3CK4 - chains C and D of the 4 polymer chains in the assembly; structure by X-ray diffraction, 1.70 A resolution.

== Chain C ==
Name: GCN4 leucine zipper
Source organism: Saccharomyces cerevisiae
UniProt: P03069 (GCN4_YEAST); residues 4-34 here correspond to UniProt positions 251-281 (UniProt number = residue number + 247)
Sequence (34 residues; numbered 1 to 34; the number before each row is that of its first residue):
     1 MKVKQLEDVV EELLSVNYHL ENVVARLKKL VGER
Construct notes: expression tag (1-3); engineered mutation Val9 (Lys256 in P03069), Val16 (Lys263 in P03069), Val23 (Glu270 in P03069)
UniProt features mapped onto this chain:
  - region: Leu6 to Leu27 (Leucine-zipper)
Ion coordination: Mg2+: His19 (shared with 1 residue of chain B)
Reported in the primary citation:
  - Mg2+ coordination: His19

== Chain D ==
Name: GCN4 leucine zipper
Source organism: Saccharomyces cerevisiae
UniProt: P03069 (GCN4_YEAST); residues 4-34 here correspond to UniProt positions 251-281 (UniProt number = residue number + 247)
Sequence (34 residues; numbered 1 to 34; the number before each row is that of its first residue):
     1 MKVKQLVDKV EELLSKNYHL VNEVARLVKL VGER
Unresolved in the structure: 1
Construct notes: expression tag (1-3); engineered mutation Val7 (Glu254 in P03069), Val21 (Glu268 in P03069), Val28 (Lys275 in P03069)
UniProt features mapped onto this chain:
  - region: Leu6 to Leu27 (Leucine-zipper)

== How chain C and chain D interact ==
Residue-residue contacts (35):
  Val3(C) with Val3(D), hydrophobic; Leu6(D)
  Leu6(C) with Val3(D), hydrophobic; Leu6(D), hydrophobic
  Val9(C) with Val10(D), hydrophobic
  Val10(C) with Lys9(D); Val10(D), hydrophobic; Leu13(D)
  Leu13(C) with Val10(D), hydrophobic; Leu13(D), hydrophobic; Asn17(D), hydrogen bond (backbone-side chain)
  Leu14(C) with Leu13(D), hydrophobic
  Val16(C) with Asn17(D)
  Asn17(C) with Asn17(D), hydrogen bond; Leu20(D)
  Leu20(C) with Asn17(D); Leu20(D), hydrophobic; Val21(D), hydrophobic
  Glu21(C) with Leu20(D)
  Val23(C) with Val24(D), hydrophobic
  Val24(C) with Leu20(D); Glu23(D); Val24(D), hydrophobic; Leu27(D)
  Leu27(C) with Val24(D), hydrophobic; Leu27(D), hydrophobic
  Lys28(C) with Leu27(D)
  Leu30(C) with Val31(D), hydrophobic; Arg34(D), hydrogen bond (backbone-side chain)
  Val31(C) with Leu27(D), hydrophobic; Leu30(D), hydrophobic; Val31(D), hydrophobic; Arg34(D)
  Glu33(C) with Arg26(D), salt bridge; Leu27(D)
Interface residues without a listed pair, chain C (19 interface residues in all): Lys2, Glu7
Interface residues without a listed pair, chain D (20 interface residues in all): Lys2, Val7, Leu14, Lys16, Val28

== Overview ==
The interface between chain C and chain D involves 19 residues on one side and 20 on the other; the contacts
include 3 hydrogen bonds and 1 salt bridge. Polar pairs include Glu33(C)-Arg26(D), Leu13(C)-Asn17(D) and
Asn17(C)-Asn17(D). The paper reports Mg2+ coordination by His19(C).
Chain C is GCN4 leucine zipper and chain D is GCN4 leucine zipper, both from Saccharomyces cerevisiae; the
structure, A heterospecific leucine zipper tetramer, was determined by X-ray diffraction, deposited together
with 3CRP.
